Entry 2IDK (X-ray diffraction, 2.55 A resolution); this record covers chains A and C of the 4 polymer chains in the assembly.

== Chain A (and C) ==
Molecule: Glycine N-methyltransferase
Source organism: Rattus norvegicus
Notes: EC 2.1.1.20; chain C of this document is another copy of the same molecule, construct and numbering; everything in this record applies to it too
UniProtKB: P13255 (GNMT_RAT); numbering as in UniProt (aligned over 1-292)
Amino-acid sequence (292 residues; row label = number of the first residue in the row):
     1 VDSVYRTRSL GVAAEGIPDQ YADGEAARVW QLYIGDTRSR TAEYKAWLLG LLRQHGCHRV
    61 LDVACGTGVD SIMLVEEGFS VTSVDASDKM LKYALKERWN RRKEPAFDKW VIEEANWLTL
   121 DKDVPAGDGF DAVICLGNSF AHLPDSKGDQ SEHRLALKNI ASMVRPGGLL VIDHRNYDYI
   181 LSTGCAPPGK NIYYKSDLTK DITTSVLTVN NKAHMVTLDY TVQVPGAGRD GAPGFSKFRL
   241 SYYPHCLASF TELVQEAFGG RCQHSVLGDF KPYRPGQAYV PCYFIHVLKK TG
Not modelled in the structure: 1, 197-199, 224-234 (chain C: 224-234)
Residues lining bound ligands:
  - 5-methyl-5,6,7,8-tetrahydrofolic acid (C2F), molecule 1: Y5, R6, T7
  - 5-methyl-5,6,7,8-tetrahydrofolic acid (C2F), molecule 2: L207, H214, M215
From the paper describing this entry:
  - binding site for 5-methyl-5,6,7,8-tetrahydrofolic acid: S3, Y5, T7, L207, H214, M215, R239
  - conformationally variable residues (side-chain flip): Y5

== Interface between chain A and chain C ==
Residue-residue contacts (38; chain A residue first):
  D2(A) - R8(C)  salt bridge
  D2(A) - Q20(C)
  V4(A) - Y5(C)
  V4(A) - R6(C)
  Y5(A) - V4(C)
  Y5(A) - Y5(C)  hydrogen bond (backbone-backbone)
  Y5(A) - T7(C)
  R6(A) - D2(C)
  R6(A) - V4(C)
  T7(A) - V1(C)  hydrogen bond (side chain-backbone)
  R8(A) - D2(C)  salt bridge
  Q20(A) - D2(C)
  T183(A) - N211(C)
  G184(A) - N211(C)
  I202(A) - N210(C)
  T203(A) - V209(C)
  T203(A) - N210(C)
  T204(A) - T208(C)
  T204(A) - V209(C)
  T204(A) - N210(C)  hydrogen bond (backbone-backbone)
  S205(A) - T208(C)
  S205(A) - V209(C)
  V206(A) - V206(C)
  V206(A) - L207(C)
  V206(A) - T208(C)  hydrogen bond (backbone-backbone)
  L207(A) - V206(C)
  L207(A) - L207(C)  hydrophobic
  T208(A) - T204(C)
  T208(A) - S205(C)
  T208(A) - V206(C)  hydrogen bond (backbone-backbone)
  V209(A) - T203(C)
  V209(A) - T204(C)
  V209(A) - S205(C)
  N210(A) - T203(C)
  N210(A) - T204(C)  hydrogen bond (backbone-backbone)
  N211(A) - S182(C)
  N211(A) - T183(C)
  N211(A) - G184(C)
Also at the interface, not in a pair above, chain A (23 interface residues in all): S3, Y21, S182, C185
Also at the interface, not in a pair above, chain C (25 interface residues in all): S3, D19, Y21, C185, I202

== In short ==
23 residues of chain A face 25 of chain C across their interface, with 6 hydrogen bonds and 2 salt bridges.
Polar contacts include D2(A)-R8(C), T7(A)-V1(C) and Y5(A)-Y5(C). Chain A binds
5-methyl-5,6,7,8-tetrahydrofolic acid. From the paper: a binding site for 5-methyl-5,6,7,8-tetrahydrofolic
acid at S3(A), Y5(A) and T7(A) among others; conformational variability at Y5(A).
Chain A and chain C are both Glycine N-methyltransferase (Rattus norvegicus); the structure, Crystal Structure
of Rat Glycine N-Methyltransferase Complexed With Folate, was determined by X-ray diffraction, deposited
together with 2IDJ.
